PDB entry 7KLN | electron microscopy, 3.60 A resolution | chains H2 and I2 of the 24 polymer chains in the assembly

[Chain H2 (and I2)]
Protein: Head completion protein, gp1
From: Vibrio phage XM1
Notes: chain I2 of this document is another copy of the same molecule, construct and numbering; everything in this record applies to it too
Chain sequence (118 residues; row label = number of the first residue in the row):
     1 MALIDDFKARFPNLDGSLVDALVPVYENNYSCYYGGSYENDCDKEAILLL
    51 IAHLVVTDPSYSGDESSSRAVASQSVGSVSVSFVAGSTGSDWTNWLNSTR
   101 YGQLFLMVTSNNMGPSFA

[Interface between chain H2 and chain I2]
Cross-chain cystine bridges: C32(H2)-C42(I2)
Residue-residue contacts (66; chain H2 residue first):
  V25(H2) with R10(I2)
  Y26(H2) with R10(I2), hydrogen bond; R100(I2); L104(I2)
  N28(H2) with D41(I2), hydrogen bond
  N29(H2) with C42(I2); E45(I2)
  C32(H2) with C42(I2), disulfide; V108(I2)
  Y33(H2) with L104(I2); M107(I2); V108(I2)
  L54(H2) with R100(I2), hydrogen bond (backbone-side chain)
  T57(H2) with R100(I2), hydrogen bond (backbone-side chain)
  D58(H2) with R10(I2), salt bridge; R100(I2)
  P59(H2) with N13(I2), hydrogen bond (backbone-side chain); R100(I2); Y101(I2), hydrophobic
  S60(H2) with N13(I2)
  D64(H2) with R100(I2)
  E65(H2) with L14(I2); V56(I2); Y61(I2), hydrogen bond; T99(I2); R100(I2), hydrogen bond (backbone-backbone)
  S66(H2) with R100(I2), hydrogen bond (backbone-backbone)
  S67(H2) with N97(I2); T99(I2); R100(I2); Q103(I2), hydrogen bond
  S68(H2) with Q103(I2), hydrogen bond (backbone-side chain)
  R69(H2) with A70(I2); V71(I2), hydrogen bond (side chain-backbone); F83(I2); Q103(I2)
  A70(H2) with F83(I2); V84(I2), hydrogen bond (backbone-backbone)
  V71(H2) with S82(I2); F83(I2), hydrophobic
  A72(H2) with S82(I2), hydrogen bond (backbone-backbone); V84(I2), hydrophobic
  S73(H2) with V81(I2); S82(I2), hydrogen bond (backbone-backbone)
  Q74(H2) with S80(I2); V81(I2)
  S75(H2) with S78(I2); V79(I2); S80(I2), hydrogen bond (backbone-backbone)
  V76(H2) with S78(I2); V79(I2), hydrophobic
  G77(H2) with S78(I2), hydrogen bond (backbone-backbone)
  G89(H2) with A85(I2), hydrogen bond (backbone-backbone); G86(I2); S87(I2)
  S90(H2) with G86(I2)
  D91(H2) with G86(I2); S87(I2), hydrogen bond; N97(I2), hydrogen bond
  W92(H2) with M107(I2)
  N94(H2) with V84(I2), hydrogen bond (side chain-backbone); A85(I2), hydrogen bond (side chain-backbone); G86(I2)
  W95(H2) with Q103(I2); L104(I2), hydrophobic; M107(I2), hydrophobic
Interface residues without a listed pair, chain H2 (32 interface residues in all): T88
Interface residues without a listed pair, chain I2 (33 interface residues in all): P12, A72, S98, S110, N111

[Overview]
Chain H2 and chain I2 form an interface of 32 and 33 residues respectively; the contacts include 1 disulfide
bond, 21 hydrogen bonds and 1 salt bridge. Polar contacts include D58(H2)-R10(I2), Y26(H2)-R10(I2) and
N28(H2)-D41(I2).
Chain H2 and chain I2 are both Head completion protein, gp1 (Vibrio phage XM1); the structure, Myoviridae
Phage XM1 Neck Region (12-fold), was determined by electron microscopy (same publication as 7KMX, 7KJK and
7KH1).
